Entry 1RGH (X-ray diffraction, 1.20 A resolution); this record covers chains A and B.

Chain A (and B):
Molecule: Ribonuclease
Source organism: Streptomyces aureofaciens
Notes: EC 3.1.27.3; chain B of this document is another copy of the same molecule, construct and numbering; everything in this record applies to it too
Reference sequence: P05798 (RNSA_STRAU); residues 1-96 here = UniProt positions 1-96
Amino-acid sequence (96 residues; numbered 1 to 96; the number before each row is that of its first residue):
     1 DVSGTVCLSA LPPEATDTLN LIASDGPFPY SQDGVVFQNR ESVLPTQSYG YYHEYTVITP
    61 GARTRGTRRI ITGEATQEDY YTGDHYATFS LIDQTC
Disulfide bonds: C7-C96

Interface between chain A and chain B:
Residue-residue contacts (6):
  R40(A) with P60(B); G61(B), hydrogen bond (backbone-backbone)
  E41(A) with P60(B)
  S42(A) with I58(B)
  T46(A) with Y30(B); I58(B)
Also at the interface, not in a pair above, chain B (5 interface residues in all): P29

Summary:
Chain A and chain B form an interface of 4 and 5 residues respectively; the contacts include 1 hydrogen bond.
Its one hydrogen bond, R40(A)-G61(B), is backbone to backbone.
Both chains are Ribonuclease (Streptomyces aureofaciens). Entry 1RGH (Hydrolase, guanyloribonuclease) was
determined by X-ray diffraction together with 1RGE, 1RGF and 1RGG from the same study.
